6SC2 - chains C and L of the 14 polymer chains in the assembly; structure by electron microscopy, 3.90 A resolution.

Chain C:
Name: WD repeat-containing protein 60
From: Homo sapiens
Reference sequence: Q8WVS4 (WDR60_HUMAN); numbering as in UniProt (aligned over 1-1066)
Sequence (1066 residues; numbered 1 to 1066; the number before each row is that of its first residue):
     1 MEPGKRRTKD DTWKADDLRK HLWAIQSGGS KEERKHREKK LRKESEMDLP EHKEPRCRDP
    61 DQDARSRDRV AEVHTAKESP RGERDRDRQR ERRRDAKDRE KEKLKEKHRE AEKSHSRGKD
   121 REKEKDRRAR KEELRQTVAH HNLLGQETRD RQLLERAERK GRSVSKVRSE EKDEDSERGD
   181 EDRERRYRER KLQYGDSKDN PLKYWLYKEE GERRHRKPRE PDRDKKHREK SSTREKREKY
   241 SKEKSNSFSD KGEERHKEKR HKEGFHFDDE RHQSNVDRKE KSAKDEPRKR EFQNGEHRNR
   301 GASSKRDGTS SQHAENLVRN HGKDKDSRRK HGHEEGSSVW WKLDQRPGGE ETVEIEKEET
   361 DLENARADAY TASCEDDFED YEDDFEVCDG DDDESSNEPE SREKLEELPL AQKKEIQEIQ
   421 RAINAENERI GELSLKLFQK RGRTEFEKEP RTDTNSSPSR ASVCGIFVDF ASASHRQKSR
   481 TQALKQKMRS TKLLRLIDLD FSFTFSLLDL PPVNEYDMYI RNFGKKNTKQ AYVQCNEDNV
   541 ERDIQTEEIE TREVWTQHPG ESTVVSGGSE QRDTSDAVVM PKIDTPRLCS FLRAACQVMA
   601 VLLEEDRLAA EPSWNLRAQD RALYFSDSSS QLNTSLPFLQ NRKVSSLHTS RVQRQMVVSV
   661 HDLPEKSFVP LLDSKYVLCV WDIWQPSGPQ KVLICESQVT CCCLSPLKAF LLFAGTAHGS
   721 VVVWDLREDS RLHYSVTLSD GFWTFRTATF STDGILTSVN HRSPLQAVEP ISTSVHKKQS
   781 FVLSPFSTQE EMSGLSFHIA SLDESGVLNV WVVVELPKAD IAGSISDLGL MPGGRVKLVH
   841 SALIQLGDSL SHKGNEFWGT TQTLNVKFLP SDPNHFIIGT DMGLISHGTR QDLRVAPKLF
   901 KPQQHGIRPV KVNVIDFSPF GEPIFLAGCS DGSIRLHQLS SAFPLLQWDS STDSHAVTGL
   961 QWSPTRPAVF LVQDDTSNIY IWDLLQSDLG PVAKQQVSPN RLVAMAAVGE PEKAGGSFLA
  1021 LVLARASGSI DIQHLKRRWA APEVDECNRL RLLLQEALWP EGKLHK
Disordered / not traced: 1-525, 569-573, 611-625, 739-741, 848-857, 1013-1015, 1056-1066
Construct notes: conflict Lys-225 (Asn in Q8WVS4), Phe-292 (Ser in Q8WVS4)
Swiss-Prot annotation at these positions:
  - modified residue (Phosphoserine): Ser-30, Ser-247
  - natural variant: Gln-631 to Lys-1066 (deletion: In SRTD8), Arg-642 to Lys-1066 (deletion: In SRTD8), Thr-749 (T749M: In SRTD8)

Chain L:
Name: Dynein light chain 1, cytoplasmic
From: Homo sapiens
Reference sequence: P63167 (DYL1_HUMAN); residues 1-89 here = UniProt positions 1-89
Sequence (89 residues; numbered 1 to 89; the number before each row is that of its first residue):
     1 MCDRKAVIKN ADMSEEMQQD SVECATQALE KYNIEKDIAA HIKKEFDKKY NPTWHCIVGR
    61 NFGSYVTHET KHFIYFYLGQ VAILLFKSG
Disordered / not traced: 1-3

Chain C / chain L interface:
Residue-residue contacts - 11 pairs, chain C then chain L:
  Val-540(C) / Thr-67(L)
  Val-540(C) / His-68(L)  hydrogen bond (backbone-backbone)
  Glu-541(C) / Val-66(L)
  Arg-542(C) / Tyr-65(L)
  Arg-542(C) / Val-66(L)  hydrogen bond (backbone-backbone)
  Asp-543(C) / Ser-64(L)
  Ile-544(C) / Gly-63(L)
  Ile-544(C) / Ser-64(L)  hydrogen bond (backbone-backbone)
  Gln-545(C) / Phe-62(L)
  Thr-546(C) / Arg-60(L)
  Thr-546(C) / Phe-62(L)  hydrogen bond (backbone-backbone)
Other interface residues (no listed pair), chain C (9 interface residues in all): Asn-539, Glu-547
Other interface residues (no listed pair), chain L (9 interface residues in all): Asn-61

Summary:
The chain C/chain L interface involves 9 residues from each chain, with 4 hydrogen bonds. The backbones
hydrogen-bond at Val-540(C)/His-68(L), Arg-542(C)/Val-66(L) and Ile-544(C)/Ser-64(L).
Chain C is WD repeat-containing protein 60 and chain L is Dynein light chain 1, cytoplasmic, both from Homo
sapiens; the structure, Structure of the dynein-2 complex; IFT-train bound model, was determined by electron
microscopy (same publication as 6RLA and 6RLB).
